7Y9O - chain A; structure by X-ray diffraction, 1.84 A resolution.

Chain A:
Protein: Cytochrome P450 monooxygenase YjiB
Source organism: Bacillus sonorensis L12
UniProtKB: M5PFT9 (M5PFT9_9BACI); residue numbers follow UniProt; this construct covers 1-405
Sequence (406 residues; each row starts with the number of its first residue; numbering starts at 0):
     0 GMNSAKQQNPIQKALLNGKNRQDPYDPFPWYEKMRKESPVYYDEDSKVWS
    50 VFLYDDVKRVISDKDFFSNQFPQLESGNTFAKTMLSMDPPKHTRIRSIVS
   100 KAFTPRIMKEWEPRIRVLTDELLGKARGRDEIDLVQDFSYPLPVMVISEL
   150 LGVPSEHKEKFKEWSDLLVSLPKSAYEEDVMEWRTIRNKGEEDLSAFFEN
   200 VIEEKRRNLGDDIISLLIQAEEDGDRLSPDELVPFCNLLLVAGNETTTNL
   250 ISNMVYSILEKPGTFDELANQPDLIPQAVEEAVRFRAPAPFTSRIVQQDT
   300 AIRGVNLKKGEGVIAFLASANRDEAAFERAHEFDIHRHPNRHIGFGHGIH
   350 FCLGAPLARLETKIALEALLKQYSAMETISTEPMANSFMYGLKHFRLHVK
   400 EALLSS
Not modelled in the structure: 0-6, 72-78, 404-405
Sequence notes: expression tag (0); engineered mutation Tyr40 (Cys in M5PFT9), Ser49 (Asn in M5PFT9), Leu84 (Val in M5PFT9), Val240 (Leu in M5PFT9), Phe264 (Leu in M5PFT9), Phe290 (Met in M5PFT9), Thr291 (Ile in M5PFT9), Ser292 (Val in M5PFT9), Ile294 (Phe in M5PFT9), Phe387 (Ser in M5PFT9)
Metal / ion sites: Ca2+ site 1 near Ser85 (its only coordinating residue here); Ca2+ site 2: Glu220, Gly223, Asp224; heme Fe: Cys351 (together with imidazole)
Residues lining bound ligands: heme (HEM): Asn68, Met83, Leu84, His91, Arg95, Phe102, Ile146, Leu237, Leu238, Ala241, Gly242, Thr245, Thr246, Leu249, Val282, Ala286, Pro287, Ala288, Thr291, Arg293, Leu316, Gly343, Phe344, Gly345, Ile348, His349, Phe350, Cys351, Leu352, Gly353, Leu356, Ala357, Glu360

Overview:
Ligands of chain A: heme. The Ca2+ site 2 is built by Glu220, Gly223 and Asp224.
Chain A is Cytochrome P450 monooxygenase YjiB (Bacillus sonorensis L12); the structure, Crystal structure of a
CYP109B4 variant from Bacillus sonorensis, was determined by X-ray diffraction (same publication as 7Y97 and
7Y98).
